8V3W - chains 2 and AA of the 63 polymer chains in the assembly; structure by electron microscopy, 2.90 A resolution.

Chain 2:
Protein: Sheath initiator (CD1370)
Source organism: Clostridioides difficile
UniProtKB: A0A069AE46 (A0A069AE46_CLODI); numbering as in UniProt (aligned over 1-142)
Amino-acid sequence (142 residues; row label = number of the first residue in the row):
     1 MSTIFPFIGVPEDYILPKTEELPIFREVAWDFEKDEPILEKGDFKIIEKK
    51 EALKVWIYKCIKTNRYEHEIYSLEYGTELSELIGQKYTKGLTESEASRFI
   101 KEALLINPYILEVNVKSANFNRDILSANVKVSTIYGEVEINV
Unresolved in the structure: 1, 136-142

Chain AA:
Protein: Sheath (CD1363)
Source organism: Clostridioides difficile
UniProtKB: A0A9Q7ZU73 (A0A9Q7ZU73_CLODI); numbering as in UniProt (aligned over 1-354)
Amino-acid sequence (354 residues; each row starts with the number of its first residue):
     1 MAIGLPSINISFKELATTVKERSARGIIAMVLKDAKALGLNEIHEKEDIP
    51 VDLSAENKEYINLALMGNVNTPNKLLVYVIEGEADIQTALDFLETKEFNY
   101 LCMPKAVEADKTAIKNWIIKLRDIDKVKVKAVLGKVVGNHEGIINFTTED
   151 VLVGEKKYSVDEFTSRVAGLIAGTPLSQSVTYTKLSDVVDIPKMTKVDAE
   201 SRVNKGELILIKEAGAIRIARGVNSLTELTAEKGEMFQKIKIVDTLDIIH
   251 SDIRKVIIDDYIGKVTNSYDNKCLLIVAIKSYLEELEKSALIESDSTVEI
   301 DFEAQKSYLKSKGVDLSYMTLQEIKEANTGSKVFLKAKIKVLDAMEDIDL
   351 SIEI
Unresolved in the structure: 1

Interface between chain 2 and chain AA:
Contacting residue pairs (51; chain 2 residue first):
  Lys50(2) - Ile354(AA)
  Ile57(2) - Ile352(AA)  hydrophobic
  Asn64(2) - Ala214(AA)
  Glu67(2) - Ala214(AA)
  Glu67(2) - Gly215(AA)
  Leu79(2) - Ile348(AA)  hydrophobic
  Ser80(2) - Tyr182(AA)
  Leu82(2) - Met345(AA)
  Ile83(2) - Thr181(AA)
  Ile83(2) - Tyr182(AA)  hydrophobic
  Ile83(2) - Met345(AA)  hydrophobic
  Gly84(2) - Gln178(AA)
  Gly84(2) - Ser179(AA)  hydrogen bond (backbone-backbone)
  Gly84(2) - Thr181(AA)
  Gly84(2) - Met345(AA)  hydrogen bond (backbone-backbone)
  Gln85(2) - Ser177(AA)
  Gln85(2) - Gln178(AA)
  Gln85(2) - Ala344(AA)
  Gln85(2) - Met345(AA)  hydrogen bond (side chain-backbone)
  Lys86(2) - Gln178(AA)
  Lys86(2) - Ser179(AA)
  Lys86(2) - Thr181(AA)
  Lys86(2) - Thr183(AA)  hydrogen bond
  Lys89(2) - Asp343(AA)
  Phe120(2) - Met345(AA)  hydrophobic
  Arg122(2) - Asp343(AA)
  Asp123(2) - Arg221(AA)  salt bridge
  Asp123(2) - Lys239(AA)  salt bridge
  Asp123(2) - Ala344(AA)
  Asp123(2) - Met345(AA)
  Asp123(2) - Glu346(AA)  hydrogen bond (backbone-backbone)
  Asp123(2) - Asp347(AA)  hydrogen bond (backbone-backbone)
  Ile124(2) - Asp347(AA)
  Ile124(2) - Asp349(AA)
  Leu125(2) - Met345(AA)  hydrophobic
  Leu125(2) - Asp347(AA)  hydrogen bond (backbone-backbone)
  Leu125(2) - Ile348(AA)
  Leu125(2) - Asp349(AA)  hydrogen bond (backbone-backbone)
  Ser126(2) - Asp349(AA)
  Ala127(2) - Asp349(AA)  hydrogen bond (backbone-backbone)
  Ala127(2) - Leu350(AA)
  Ala127(2) - Ser351(AA)  hydrogen bond (backbone-backbone)
  Asn128(2) - Ser351(AA)
  Asn128(2) - Glu353(AA)
  Val129(2) - Ser351(AA)  hydrogen bond (backbone-backbone)
  Val129(2) - Ile352(AA)
  Val129(2) - Glu353(AA)  hydrogen bond (backbone-backbone)
  Lys130(2) - Glu353(AA)  salt bridge
  Val131(2) - Ile352(AA)  hydrophobic
  Val131(2) - Glu353(AA)  hydrogen bond (backbone-backbone)
  Val131(2) - Ile354(AA)
Interface residues without a listed pair, chain 2 (28 interface residues in all): Lys54, Ile61, Glu81, Thr92, Ile100
Interface residues without a listed pair, chain AA (26 interface residues in all): Lys184, Glu213, Glu235, Leu342

In short:
Chain 2 and chain AA form an interface of 28 and 26 residues respectively; the contacts include 13 hydrogen
bonds and 3 salt bridges. Among the polar pairs are Asp123(2)-Arg221(AA), Asp123(2)-Lys239(AA) and
Lys130(2)-Glu353(AA).
Here chain 2 is Sheath initiator (CD1370) and chain AA is Sheath (CD1363), both from Clostridioides difficile.
Entry 8V3W (CryoEM Structure of Diffocin - precontracted - Baseplate - focused refinement on triplex region)
was determined by electron microscopy together with 8V3T, 8V3X, 8V3Z, 8V40, 8V41 and 8V43 from the same study.
